Entry 7Q7F (X-ray diffraction, 2.75 A resolution); this record covers chains H and L of the 3 polymer chains in the assembly.

Chain H:
Molecule: Reaction center protein H chain
Organism: Cereibacter sphaeroides
UniProtKB: P0C0Y7 (RCEH_RHOSH); numbering as in UniProt (aligned over 10-250)
Chain sequence (241 residues; row label = number of the first residue in the row):
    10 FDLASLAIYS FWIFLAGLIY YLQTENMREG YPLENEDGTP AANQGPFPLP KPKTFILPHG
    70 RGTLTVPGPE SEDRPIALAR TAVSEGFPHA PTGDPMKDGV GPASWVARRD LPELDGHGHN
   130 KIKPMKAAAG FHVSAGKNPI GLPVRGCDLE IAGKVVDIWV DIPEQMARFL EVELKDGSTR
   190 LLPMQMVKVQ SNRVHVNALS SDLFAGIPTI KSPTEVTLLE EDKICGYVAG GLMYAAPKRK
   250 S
Disordered / not traced: 250

Chain L:
Molecule: Reaction center protein L chain
Organism: Cereibacter sphaeroides
UniProtKB: P0C0Y8 (RCEL_RHOSH); residues 1-281 here correspond to UniProt positions 2-282 (UniProt number = residue number + 1)
Chain sequence (281 residues; numbered 1 to 281; the number before each row is that of its first residue):
     1 ALLSFERKYR VPGGTLVGGN LFDFWVGPFY VGFFGVATFF FAALGIILIA WSAVLQGTWN
    61 PQLISVYPPA LEYGLGGAPL AKGGLWQIIT ICATGAFVSW ALREVEICRK LGIGYHIPFA
   121 FAFAILAYLT LVLFRPVMMG AWGYAFPYGI WTHLDWVSNT GYTYGNFHYN PAHMIAITFF
   181 FTNALALALH GALVLSAANP EKGKEMRTPD HEDTFFRDLV GYSIGTLGIH RLGLLLSLSA
   241 VFFSALCMII TGTIWFDQWV DWWQWWVKLP WWANIPGGIN G
Sequence notes: engineered mutation Thr178 (Ser179 in P0C0Y8)
Metal / ion sites: Fe ion: His190, His230 (shared with 3 residues of chain M)
Ligand contacts:
  - bacteriochlorophyll a (BCL), molecule 1: Ile46, Ile49, Phe97, Tyr128, Leu131, Phe146, Ile150, Trp151, His153, Leu154, Trp156, Val157
  - bacteriochlorophyll a (BCL), molecule 2: Phe97, Phe121, Ala124, Ile125, Ala127, Tyr128, Leu131, Trp156, Val157, Ser158, Thr160, Gly161, Tyr162, Asn166, Phe167, His168, His173, Ala176, Ile177, Phe180, Phe181, Ser244, Ala245, Cys247, Met248
  - bacteriochlorophyll a (BCL), molecule 3: Val157, Tyr162, His168, Phe181
  - bacteriochlorophyll a (BCL), molecule 4: His168, Met174, Ile177, Thr178, Phe181, Thr182, Leu185
  - bacteriopheophytin a (BPH), molecule 1: Thr38, Phe41, Ala42, Gly45, Ile49, Ile89, Cys92, Ala93, Ala96, Phe97, Trp100, Glu104, Ile117, Ala120, Phe121, Phe123, Ala124, Tyr128, Phe146, Tyr148, Gly149, Ile150, His153, Phe180, Ser237, Leu238, Val241
  - bacteriopheophytin a (BPH), molecule 2: Phe181, Ala184, Leu185, Ala188, Leu189, Phe216, Leu219, Val220
  - ubiquinone-7 (UQ7): Val26, Phe29, Tyr30, Gly35, Val36, Thr38, Phe39, Trp100, Arg103

Interface between chain H and chain L:
Contacting residue pairs (67):
  Gly39(H) with Leu3(L); Ser4(L), hydrogen bond (backbone-backbone); Phe5(L)
  Tyr40(H) with Leu3(L), hydrophobic
  Leu42(H) with Ala1(L), hydrophobic; Leu2(L); Leu3(L), hydrophobic
  Glu43(H) with Ala1(L); Leu2(L), hydrogen bond (backbone-backbone); Ser4(L)
  Glu45(H) with Arg7(L); Arg10(L), salt bridge
  Ala50(H) with Ala1(L), hydrophobic
  Lys62(H) with Asn199(L), hydrogen bond
  Phe64(H) with Ala198(L); Met206(L), hydrophobic
  Ile65(H) with Glu205(L); Met206(L), hydrogen bond (backbone-backbone)
  Leu66(H) with Met206(L), hydrophobic
  Pro67(H) with Glu205(L); Met206(L)
  His68(H) with Glu205(L)
  Glu79(H) with Ser4(L)
  Glu81(H) with Phe5(L); Lys8(L), salt bridge
  Arg83(H) with Lys8(L)
  Ile85(H) with Arg7(L); Lys8(L)
  Leu87(H) with Arg7(L); Lys8(L); Val11(L), hydrophobic
  Gly95(H) with Arg10(L); Phe24(L); Trp25(L), hydrogen bond (backbone-backbone)
  Phe96(H) with Phe24(L), hydrophobic
  Pro97(H) with Arg10(L); Val11(L); Pro12(L); Asp23(L); Trp25(L)
  His98(H) with Arg7(L), hydrogen bond; Arg10(L), hydrogen bond (backbone-backbone); Val11(L); Pro12(L)
  Val109(H) with Lys8(L)
  Gly110(H) with Lys8(L), hydrogen bond (backbone-backbone); Tyr9(L); Val11(L)
  Pro111(H) with Val11(L); Lys110(L); Gly112(L)
  Ser113(H) with Lys8(L); Tyr9(L)
  Trp114(H) with Lys8(L)
  Val115(H) with Tyr9(L)
  Asp124(H) with Asp210(L)
  Gly125(H) with Thr208(L); Asp210(L), hydrogen bond (backbone-side chain)
  Pro172(H) with Asp210(L)
  Glu173(H) with Gly225(L); Thr226(L), hydrogen bond (side chain-backbone)
  Met175(H) with Leu227(L), hydrophobic
  Ala238(H) with Gly112(L)
  Met242(H) with Gly13(L); Gly14(L); Arg109(L)
  Tyr243(H) with Val11(L)
Interface residues without a listed pair, chain H (41 interface residues in all): Glu38, Gly69, Glu94, Ala99, Pro100, Lys130
Interface residues without a listed pair, chain L (32 interface residues in all): Leu111, Lys204, Pro209, Asp213

Overview:
41 residues of chain H and 32 residues of chain L are in contact, with 10 hydrogen bonds and 2 salt bridges.
Polar pairs include Glu45(H)-Arg10(L), Glu81(H)-Lys8(L) and Lys62(H)-Asn199(L). Ligands of chain L:
bacteriopheophytin a, 4 copies of bacteriochlorophyll a and ubiquinone-7.
Here chain H is Reaction center protein H chain and chain L is Reaction center protein L chain, both from
Cereibacter sphaeroides. Entry 7Q7F (Room temperature structure of the Rhodobacter Sphaeroides Photosynthetic
Reaction Center F(M197)H mutant at atmospheric pressure) was determined by X-ray diffraction.
